Entry 6HXZ (electron microscopy, 4.10 A resolution (low resolution: residue-level contacts below are approximate; hydrogen-bond / salt-bridge calls are withheld)); this record covers chains d and e of the 24 polymer chains in the assembly.

Chain d (and e):
Protein: Polyprotein
From: Potato virus Y
Notes: chain e of this document is another copy of the same molecule, construct and numbering; everything in this record applies to it too
UniProtKB: A0A0C4URS3 (A0A0C4URS3_9POTV); residues 1-267 here correspond to UniProt positions 2795-3061 (UniProt number = residue number + 2794)
Amino-acid sequence (267 residues; each row starts with the number of its first residue):
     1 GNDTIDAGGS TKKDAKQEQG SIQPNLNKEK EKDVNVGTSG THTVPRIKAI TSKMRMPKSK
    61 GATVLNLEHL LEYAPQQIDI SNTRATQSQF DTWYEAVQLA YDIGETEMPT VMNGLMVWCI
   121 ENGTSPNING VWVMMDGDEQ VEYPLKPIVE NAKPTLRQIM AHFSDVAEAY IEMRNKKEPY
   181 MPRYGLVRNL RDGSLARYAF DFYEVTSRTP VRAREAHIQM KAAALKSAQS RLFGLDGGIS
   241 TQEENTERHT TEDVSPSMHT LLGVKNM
Unresolved in the structure: 1-42, 219-267

How chain d and chain e interact:
Pairs across the interface - 64 pairs, chain d then chain e:
  Gln-76(d) with Arg-55(e)
  Ile-78(d) with Arg-55(e)
  Arg-84(d) with Arg-55(e)
  Gln-87(d) with Lys-58(e); Ser-59(e)
  Phe-90(d) with Lys-58(e)
  Asp-91(d) with Ser-59(e); Lys-60(e)
  Tyr-94(d) with Ser-59(e); Val-64(e)
  Pro-109(d) with Val-64(e); Leu-65(e); Asn-66(e)
  Thr-110(d) with Asn-66(e)
  Met-112(d) with Val-64(e); Leu-65(e)
  Asn-113(d) with Leu-65(e); Asn-66(e); Leu-70(e); Tyr-73(e)
  Met-116(d) with Leu-65(e)
  Val-117(d) with Tyr-73(e)
  Trp-118(d) with Ile-80(e)
  Glu-121(d) with Gln-77(e)
  Asn-122(d) with Ile-80(e); Ser-81(e); Asn-82(e)
  Val-133(d) with Asp-79(e); Ile-80(e); Thr-86(e)
  Met-134(d) with Tyr-73(e)
  Met-135(d) with Tyr-73(e); Pro-75(e); Asp-79(e)
  Gln-140(d) with Asp-79(e); Thr-86(e); Gln-87(e)
  His-162(d) with Pro-57(e)
  Phe-163(d) with Pro-57(e); Val-64(e)
  Asp-165(d) with Arg-55(e)
  Val-166(d) with Pro-57(e); Leu-65(e); Leu-70(e)
  Ala-169(d) with Met-54(e)
  Tyr-170(d) with Tyr-73(e); Pro-75(e)
  Met-173(d) with Leu-71(e)
  Arg-174(d) with Pro-75(e); Gln-76(e)
  Glu-178(d) with Arg-208(e)
  Pro-179(d) with Ser-207(e)
  Tyr-180(d) with Gln-77(e)
  Met-181(d) with Gln-77(e); Ser-207(e)
  Arg-183(d) with Thr-83(e); Val-205(e)
  Leu-186(d) with Val-205(e); Thr-206(e); Arg-214(e)
  Asn-189(d) with Arg-214(e)
  Leu-190(d) with Arg-214(e)
  Arg-191(d) with Val-211(e)
  Arg-208(d) with Ser-52(e)
Interface residues without a listed pair, chain d (43 interface residues in all): Asp-79, Glu-95, Thr-106, Gly-114, Pro-182
Interface residues without a listed pair, chain e (31 interface residues in all): Met-56, Ala-74

Overview:
43 residues of chain d face 31 of chain e across their interface.
Chain d and chain e are both Polyprotein (Potato virus Y); the structure, Virus-like Particles based on Potato
Virus Y, was determined by electron microscopy (same publication as 6HXX).
